1CA8 - chains B and C of the 3 polymer chains in the assembly; structure by X-ray diffraction, 2.10 A resolution.

Chain B:
Molecule: Thrombin heavy chain
Source organism: Homo sapiens
Notes: EC 3.4.21.5
UniProtKB: P00734 (THRB_HUMAN); the construct lacks a stretch of the UniProt sequence and is renumbered around it, so the offset changes along the chain: 16-36 = UniProt 364-384; 37-60 = UniProt 386-409; 61-77 = UniProt 419-435; 78-97 = UniProt 437-456; 7 more segments
Sequence (259 residues; numbered 16 to 247 plus 28 insertion-coded residues; 1 number in that range is skipped by the numbering (no residue carries it; nothing is unmodelled there); the number before each row is that of its first residue; a row labelled like 60A-60I holds insertion residues (60A, then the next letters in order)):
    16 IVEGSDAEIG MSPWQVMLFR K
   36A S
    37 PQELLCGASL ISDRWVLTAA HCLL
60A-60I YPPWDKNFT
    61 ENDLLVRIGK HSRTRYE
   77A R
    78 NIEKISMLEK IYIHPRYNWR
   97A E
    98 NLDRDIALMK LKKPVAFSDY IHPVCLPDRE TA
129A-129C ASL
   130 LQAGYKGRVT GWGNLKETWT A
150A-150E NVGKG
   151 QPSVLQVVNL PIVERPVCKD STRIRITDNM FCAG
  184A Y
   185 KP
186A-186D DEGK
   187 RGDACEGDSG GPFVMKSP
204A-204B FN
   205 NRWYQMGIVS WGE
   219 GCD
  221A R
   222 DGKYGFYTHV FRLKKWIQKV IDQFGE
Not modelled in the structure: 36A, 148-150, 150A-150E, 247
Cystine bridges: Cys42-Cys58, Cys168-Cys182, Cys191-Cys220
Bound ions: Na+ site 1: Lys169, Thr172; Na+ site 2: Arg221A, Lys224
Residues lining bound ligands: cvs1695 (0KV; 2-{(3S)-3-[(benzylsulfonyl)amino]-2-oxopiperidin-1-yl}-N-{(2S)-1-[(3S)-1-carbamimidoylpiperidin-3-yl]-3-oxopropan-2-yl}acetamide): His57, Tyr60A, Trp60D, Glu97A, Asn98, Leu99, Ile174, Asp189, Ala190, Cys191, Glu192, Gly193, Ser195, Val213, Ser214, Trp215, Gly216, Glu217, Gly219, Cys220, Gly226, Phe227
UniProt features mapped onto this chain:
  - region: Ala183 to Val200 (High affinity receptor-binding region which is also known as the TP508 peptide)
  - active site (Charge relay system): His57, Asp102, Ser195
  - glycosylation: Asn60G (N-linked (GlcNAc...) (complex) asparagine)

Chain C:
Molecule: Hirugen
Source organism: Hirudo medicinalis
Sequence (13 residues; numbered 52 to 64; the number before each row is that of its first residue):
    52 XDGDFEEIPE EYL
Not modelled in the structure: 52-55, 64
Modified positions: ACE (acetyl group) at position 52; Tyr63 (o-sulfo-l-tyrosine; TYS)

How chain B and chain C interact:
Contacting residue pairs (16; chain B residue first):
  Phe34(B) - Phe56(C)  hydrophobic
  Arg67(B) - Phe56(C)
  Arg67(B) - Ile59(C)
  Arg73(B) - Phe56(C)
  Thr74(B) - Phe56(C)
  Thr74(B) - Glu57(C)  hydrogen bond (backbone-backbone)
  Arg75(B) - Glu57(C)  salt bridge
  Tyr76(B) - Glu57(C)  hydrogen bond (backbone-side chain)
  Tyr76(B) - Glu58(C)
  Tyr76(B) - Ile59(C)  hydrophobic
  Tyr76(B) - Pro60(C)
  Tyr76(B) - Tyr63(C)
  Glu80(B) - Tyr63(C)
  Lys81(B) - Tyr63(C)
  Ile82(B) - Ile59(C)  hydrophobic
  Ile82(B) - Tyr63(C)
Other interface residues (no listed pair), chain B (14 interface residues in all): Met32, Gln38, Leu40, Leu65, Met84

Summary:
14 residues of chain B face 6 of chain C across their interface, with 2 hydrogen bonds and 1 salt bridge.
Polar contacts include Arg75(B)-Glu57(C), Tyr76(B)-Glu57(C) and Thr74(B)-Glu57(C). Bound to chain B: cvs1695.
Curated annotation (UniProt) lists 3 active-site residues on chain B.
Here chain B is Thrombin heavy chain (Homo sapiens) and chain C is Hirugen (Hirudo medicinalis). Entry 1CA8
(Thrombin inhibitors with rigid tripeptidyl aldehydes) was determined by X-ray diffraction together with 1ZZZ,
1YYY, 1BA8 and 1BB0 from the same study.
